8JAI - chains D and X of the 24 polymer chains in the assembly; structure by X-ray diffraction, 2.56 A resolution.

Chain D (and X):
Molecule: Ferritin heavy chain
Source organism: Homo sapiens
Notes: EC 1.16.3.1; chain X of this document is another copy of the same molecule, construct and numbering; everything in this record applies to it too
UniProt: P02794 (FRIH_HUMAN); residues 0-182 here correspond to UniProt positions 1-183 (UniProt number = residue number + 1)
Sequence (183 residues; numbered 0 to 182; the number before each row is that of its first residue; numbering starts at 0):
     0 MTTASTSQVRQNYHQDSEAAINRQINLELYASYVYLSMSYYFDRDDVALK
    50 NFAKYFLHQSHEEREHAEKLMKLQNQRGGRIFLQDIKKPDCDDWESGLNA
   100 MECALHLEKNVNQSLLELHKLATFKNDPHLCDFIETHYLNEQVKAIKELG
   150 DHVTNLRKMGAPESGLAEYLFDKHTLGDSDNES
Unresolved in the structure: 0-4, 177-182
Construct notes: engineered mutation F123 (Asp124 in P02794)
Bound ions: Fe ion near E140 (its only coordinating residue here)
Curated features (UniProtKB/Swiss-Prot):
  - binding site (Fe cation): E27, E62, H65, E107, Q141
  - site: R22 (Essential for association with cargo receptor NCOA4)
  - modified residue: M0 (N-acetylmethionine), T1 (N-acetylthreonine), S178 (Phosphoserine), S182 (Phosphoserine)

How chain D and chain X interact:
Pairs across the interface (26):
  Q7(D) - K108(X)  hydrogen bond (backbone-side chain)
  Q7(D) - G149(X)  hydrogen bond (side chain-backbone)
  Q7(D) - V152(X)
  Q7(D) - T153(X)  hydrogen bond
  V8(D) - K108(X)
  V8(D) - I145(X)  hydrophobic
  R9(D) - K108(X)  hydrogen bond (backbone-side chain)
  Q10(D) - K108(X)
  Q10(D) - N111(X)
  Q10(D) - I145(X)
  N11(D) - L115(X)
  N74(D) - K146(X)
  Q75(D) - N139(X)
  Q75(D) - V142(X)
  R76(D) - V142(X)
  P127(D) - L115(X)
  P127(D) - H118(X)
  P127(D) - L138(X)
  H128(D) - L138(X)
  H128(D) - N139(X)
  H128(D) - V142(X)
  C130(D) - E134(X)
  D131(D) - E134(X)
  D131(D) - L138(X)
  E134(D) - E134(X)
  T135(D) - E134(X)  hydrogen bond
Also at the interface, not in a pair above, chain D (15 interface residues in all): N125
Also at the interface, not in a pair above, chain X (17 interface residues in all): Q112, T135, D150, R156

In short:
Chain D and chain X form an interface of 15 and 17 residues respectively, with 5 hydrogen bonds. Among the
polar pairs are Q7(D)-K108(X), Q7(D)-G149(X) and Q7(D)-T153(X). UniProt lists 5 Fe cation-binding residues on
chain D.
Chain D and chain X are both Ferritin heavy chain (Homo sapiens); the structure, Crystal Structure of Human
H-Ferritin variant 123F assembling in solution 1, was determined by X-ray diffraction, deposited together with
8J9L and 8J9M.
